PDB entry 7U05 | electron microscopy, 3.70 A resolution | chains h and i of the 28 polymer chains in the assembly

Chain h:
Molecule: Trafficking protein particle complex subunit 23
Organism: Saccharomyces cerevisiae
Reference sequence: Q03784 (TRS23_YEAST); residues 1-219 here = UniProt positions 1-219
Chain sequence (219 residues; each row starts with the number of its first residue):
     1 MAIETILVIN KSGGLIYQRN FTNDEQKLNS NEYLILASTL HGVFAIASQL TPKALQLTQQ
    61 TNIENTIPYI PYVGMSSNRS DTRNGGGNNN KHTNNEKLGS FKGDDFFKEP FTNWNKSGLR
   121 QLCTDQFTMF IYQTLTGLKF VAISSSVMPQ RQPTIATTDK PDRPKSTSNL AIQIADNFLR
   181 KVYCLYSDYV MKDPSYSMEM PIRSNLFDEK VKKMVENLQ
Unresolved in the structure: 1, 77-97, 148-165

Chain i:
Molecule: Trafficking protein particle complex subunit BET3
Organism: Saccharomyces cerevisiae
Reference sequence: P36149 (BET3_YEAST); residue numbers follow UniProt; this construct covers 1-193
Chain sequence (193 residues; numbered 1 to 193; the number before each row is that of its first residue):
     1 MVSTTQSRSL KAMGEEIWKN KTEKINTELF TLTYGSIVAQ LCQDYERDFN KVNDHLYSMG
    61 YNIGCRLIED FLARTALPRC ENLVKTSEVL SKCAFKIFLN ITPNITNWSH NKDTFSLILD
   121 ENPLADFVEL PMDAMKSLWY SNILCGVLKG SLEMVQLDCD VWFVSDILRG DSQTEIKVKL
   181 NRILKDEIPI GED
Unresolved in the structure: 1-7, 192-193
Curated features (UniProtKB/Swiss-Prot):
  - lipidation: Cys-80 (S-palmitoyl cysteine)
  - mutagenesis: Cys-80 (C80S: Loss of palmitoylation)
Glycans and other covalent adducts: palmitic acid (PLM) linked to Cys-80

Interface between chain h and chain i:
Contacting residue pairs - 55 pairs, chain h then chain i:
  Lys-11(h) / Met-154(i)
  Phe-44(h) / Pro-189(i)
  Ser-48(h) / Pro-189(i)
  Ser-100(h) / Thr-22(i)
  Ser-100(h) / Glu-23(i)  hydrogen bond (backbone-backbone)
  Ser-100(h) / Arg-74(i)  hydrogen bond
  Phe-101(h) / Lys-21(i)
  Phe-101(h) / Arg-74(i)
  Lys-102(h) / Asn-20(i)
  Lys-102(h) / Lys-21(i)  hydrogen bond (backbone-backbone)
  Lys-102(h) / Thr-22(i)
  Lys-102(h) / Glu-23(i)
  Phe-106(h) / Lys-21(i)  hydrogen bond (backbone-side chain)
  Phe-107(h) / Lys-21(i)
  Glu-109(h) / Arg-8(i)  salt bridge
  Glu-109(h) / Met-13(i)
  Glu-109(h) / Glu-16(i)
  Thr-112(h) / Ala-76(i)
  Thr-112(h) / Pro-78(i)
  Trp-114(h) / Leu-72(i)
  Trp-114(h) / Ala-76(i)  hydrophobic
  Trp-114(h) / Leu-77(i)  hydrogen bond (side chain-backbone)
  Trp-114(h) / Ile-190(i)
  Asn-115(h) / Ile-190(i)
  Lys-116(h) / Gly-191(i)
  Ser-117(h) / Pro-189(i)
  Ser-117(h) / Gly-191(i)  hydrogen bond (side chain-backbone)
  Gln-133(h) / Ile-188(i)
  Gln-133(h) / Ile-190(i)
  Thr-134(h) / Leu-72(i)
  Thr-134(h) / Ile-188(i)
  Leu-135(h) / Leu-72(i)  hydrophobic
  Leu-135(h) / Arg-79(i)
  Leu-135(h) / Val-155(i)  hydrophobic
  Leu-135(h) / Ile-188(i)
  Thr-136(h) / Glu-69(i)
  Thr-136(h) / Ile-188(i)
  Gly-137(h) / Ile-188(i)
  Leu-138(h) / Glu-69(i)
  Arg-180(h) / Ala-73(i)  hydrogen bond (side chain-backbone)
  Arg-180(h) / Arg-74(i)  hydrogen bond (side chain-backbone)
  Arg-180(h) / Thr-75(i)
  Arg-180(h) / Ala-76(i)
  Tyr-183(h) / Glu-69(i)  hydrogen bond
  Tyr-183(h) / Leu-72(i)
  Tyr-183(h) / Ala-73(i)  hydrophobic
  Cys-184(h) / Ala-73(i)  hydrogen bond (side chain-backbone)
  Ser-187(h) / Glu-69(i)
  Ser-187(h) / Asp-70(i)  hydrogen bond (side chain-backbone)
  Met-191(h) / Arg-66(i)  hydrogen bond (backbone-side chain)
  Met-191(h) / Glu-69(i)
  Lys-192(h) / Asp-70(i)  salt bridge
  Asp-193(h) / Arg-66(i)  hydrogen bond (backbone-side chain)
  Tyr-196(h) / Arg-66(i)  hydrogen bond (backbone-side chain)
  Met-198(h) / Arg-66(i)
Interface residues without a listed pair, chain h (35 interface residues in all): Gly-99, Asp-105, Lys-108, Phe-111, Tyr-186, Pro-194
Interface residues without a listed pair, chain i (28 interface residues in all): Ile-17, Cys-65, Ile-68, Gln-156

Summary:
The interface between chain h and chain i involves 35 residues on one side and 28 on the other, with 14
hydrogen bonds and 2 salt bridges. Polar contacts include Glu-109(h)/Arg-8(i), Lys-192(h)/Asp-70(i) and
Ser-100(h)/Arg-74(i). Palmitic acid is covalently linked to Cys-80(i).
Chain h is Trafficking protein particle complex subunit 23 and chain i is Trafficking protein particle complex
subunit BET3, both from Saccharomyces cerevisiae; the structure, Structure of the yeast TRAPPII-Rab11/Ypt32
complex in the closed/closed state (composite structure), was determined by electron microscopy, deposited
together with 7U06.
